8C7G - chains A and B of the 3 polymer chains in the assembly; structure by electron microscopy, 3.20 A resolution.

Chain A:
Name: Mic1 domain-containing protein
Organism: Drosophila melanogaster
UniProt: Q9VRX1 (Q9VRX1_DROME); residues 1-642 here = UniProt positions 1-642
Amino-acid sequence (642 residues; numbered 1 to 642; the number before each row is that of its first residue):
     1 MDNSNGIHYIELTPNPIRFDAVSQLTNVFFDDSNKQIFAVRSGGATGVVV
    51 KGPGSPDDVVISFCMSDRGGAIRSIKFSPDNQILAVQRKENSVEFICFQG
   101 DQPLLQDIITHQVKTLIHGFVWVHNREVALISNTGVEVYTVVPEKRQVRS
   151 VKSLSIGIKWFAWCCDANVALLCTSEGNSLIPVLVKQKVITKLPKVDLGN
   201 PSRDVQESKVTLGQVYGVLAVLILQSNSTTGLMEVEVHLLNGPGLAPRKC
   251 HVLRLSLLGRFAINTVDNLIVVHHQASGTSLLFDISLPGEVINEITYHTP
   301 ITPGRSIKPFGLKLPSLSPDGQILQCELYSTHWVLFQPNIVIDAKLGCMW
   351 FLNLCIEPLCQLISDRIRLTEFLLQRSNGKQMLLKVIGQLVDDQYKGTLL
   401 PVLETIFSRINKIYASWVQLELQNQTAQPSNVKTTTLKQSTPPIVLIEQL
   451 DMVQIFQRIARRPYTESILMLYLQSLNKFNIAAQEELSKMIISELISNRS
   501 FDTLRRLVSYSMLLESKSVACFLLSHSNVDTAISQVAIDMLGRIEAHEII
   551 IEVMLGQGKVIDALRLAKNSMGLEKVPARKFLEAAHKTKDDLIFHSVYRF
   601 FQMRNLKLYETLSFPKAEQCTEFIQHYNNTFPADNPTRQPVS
Not modelled in the structure: 1-4, 315-322, 427-440, 634-642
Swiss-Prot annotation at these positions:
  - mutagenesis: Gln535 (Q535A: Reduced interaction with Ccz1; when associated with R-539; Q535W: Loss of interaction with Ccz1; when associated with R-539), Asp539 (D539R: Disruption of interaction with Ccz1; when associated with A-535 or W-535)

Chain B:
Name: Caffeine, calcium, zinc sensitivity 1
Organism: Drosophila melanogaster
UniProt: Q9VZL5 (Q9VZL5_DROME); numbering as in UniProt (aligned over 1-485)
Amino-acid sequence (507 residues; each row starts with the number of its first residue):
     1 MAKLLQRVEITLRSFYIFNSTFGQVEGEEHKKVLFYHPNDIELNTKIKDV
    51 GLSEAIIRFTGTFTSEDDCQALHTQKTTQLFYQPEPGYWLVLVLNVPKEV
   101 RLKEGVEVADYRGAEISDRIYRAILRQCYQMFRFQNGCFSSCGSEEPNPD
   151 KRRELLCQKLLQFYDQHLTNLRDPAQCDIIDMLHSIQYLPLDKTLFLRAQ
   201 NFGTLCETFPDIKESIMLYQEQVLCGGKLSPEDLHCVHSYVVQHVLKVEA
   251 SSSTIAVSPSLKRSISECQVGGFVRSRQKVAGDEHDAVNEEDHPMKVYVT
   301 LDKEAKPYYLLIYRALHITLCLFLNADQVAPKQDLYDDLHAYMAPQLTSL
   351 ARDISSELTKEAVGAAGQDNSSGNSETAPKYLFINEQSLQHHTNFQRHLP
   401 QGLPRNVLSIIADLANGSGKAEMESAPAEEVQVKTTNDYWIVKRRCNYRQ
   451 YYVILCNSKATLLDVTQEARRIFEQELTDDVFFDKDYKDHDGDYKDHDID
   501 YKDDDDK
Not modelled in the structure: 1-5, 101-107, 249-270, 276-291, 362-377, 396-402, 417-425, 485-507
Construct notes: expression tag (486-507)

Interface between chain A and chain B:
Pairs across the interface (28):
  Tyr395(A) - Glu207(B)
  Leu400(A) - Thr204(B)
  Met470(A) - Gln200(B)
  Asn477(A) - Leu197(B)
  Asn498(A) - Lys228(B)
  Arg499(A) - Lys228(B)
  Arg499(A) - Leu301(B)  hydrogen bond (side chain-backbone)
  Arg505(A) - Ser388(B)
  Arg506(A) - Leu189(B)  hydrogen bond (side chain-backbone)
  Arg506(A) - Phe196(B)
  Tyr510(A) - Leu191(B)  hydrogen bond (side chain-backbone)
  Tyr510(A) - Asp192(B)
  Tyr510(A) - Lys193(B)  hydrogen bond (backbone-side chain)
  Tyr510(A) - Phe196(B)  hydrophobic
  Met512(A) - Lys193(B)
  Met512(A) - Leu197(B)  hydrophobic
  Thr531(A) - Gln387(B)  hydrogen bond
  Ala532(A) - Gln387(B)  hydrogen bond (backbone-side chain)
  Gln535(A) - Asn385(B)  hydrogen bond
  Gln535(A) - Gln387(B)
  Gln535(A) - Asn447(B)  hydrogen bond (side chain-backbone)
  Gln535(A) - Tyr448(B)
  Gln535(A) - Arg449(B)
  Ile538(A) - Asn447(B)
  Asp539(A) - Asn447(B)  hydrogen bond
  Asp539(A) - Arg449(B)  salt bridge
  His547(A) - Phe483(B)
  Leu566(A) - Phe483(B)  hydrophobic
Other interface residues (no listed pair), chain A (27 interface residues in all): Gly397, Glu466, Ser467, Gln474, Ser500, Asp502, Thr503, Asp530, Arg543, Asp562
Other interface residues (no listed pair), chain B (27 interface residues in all): Tyr188, Thr194, Arg198, Asn201, Thr208, Gly226, Gly227, Pro427, Asp479

In short:
The chain A/chain B interface involves 27 residues from each chain; the contacts include 9 hydrogen bonds and
1 salt bridge. Polar contacts include Asp539(A)-Arg449(B), Arg499(A)-Leu301(B) and Arg506(A)-Leu189(B).
Curated annotation (UniProt) lists 2 mutagenesis sites on chain A.
Here chain A is Mic1 domain-containing protein and chain B is Caffeine, calcium, zinc sensitivity 1, both from
Drosophila melanogaster. Entry 8C7G (Drosophila melanogaster Rab7 GEF complex Mon1-Ccz1-Bulli) was determined
by electron microscopy.
